5H1S - chains A and e of the 32 polymer chains in the assembly; structure by electron microscopy, 3.50 A resolution.

[Chain A]
Molecule: 23S rRNA
Organism: Spinacia oleracea
Sequence (2810 nucleotides; row label = number of the first residue in the row; note: 1 number in that range is skipped by the numbering (no residue carries it; nothing is unmodelled there)):
     1 UUCAAACGAGGAAAGGCUUACGGUGGAUACCUAGGCACCCAGAGACGAGG
    51 AAGGGCGUAUUAAUCGACGAAAUGCUUCGGGGAGUUGAAAAUAAGCAGAG
   101 AUCCGGAGAUUCCCGAAUAGGUCAACCUUUCGAACUUCUGCUGAAUCCAU
   151 GGGCAGGCAAGAGACAACCUGGCGAACUGAAACAUCUUAGUAGCCAGAGG
   201 AAAAGAAAGCAAAAGCGAUUCCCGUAGUAGCGGCGAGCGAAAUGGGAGCA
   251 GCCUAAACCGUGAAAACGGGGUUGUGGGAGAGCAAUACAAGCGUCGUGCU
   301 GCUAGGCGAAUCAGUGGAGUGCGGAACCCUAGAUGGUGAAAGUCCAGUAG
   351 CCGAAAGCAUCACUAGCUUAUGCUCUGACCCGAGUAGCAUGGGGCACGUG
   401 GAAUCCCGUGUGAAUCAGCAAGGACCACCUUGCAAGGCUAAAUACUCCUG
   451 GGUGACCGAUAGCGAAGUAGUACCGUGAGGGAAGGGUGAAAAGAACCCCC
   501 AUCGGGGAGUGAAAUAGAACAUGAAACCGUAAGCUCUCAAGCAGUGGGAG
   551 GGGGACCAGACCCUGACCGCGUGCCUGUUGAAGAAUGAGCCGGCGACUCA
   601 UAGGCAGUGGCUUGGUUAAGGGAACCCACCGGAGCCGUAGCGAAAGCGAG
   651 UCUUCAUAGGGCAAUUGUCACUGCUUAUGGACCCGAACCUGGGUGAUCUA
   701 UCCAUGACCAGGAUGAAGCUUGGGUGAAACUAAGUGGAGGUCCGAACCGA
   751 CUGAUGUUGAAGAAUCAGCGGAUGAGUUGUGGUUAGGGGUGAAAUGCCAC
   801 UCGAACCCAGAGCUAGCUGGUUCUCCCCGAAAUGCGUUGAGGCGCAGCAG
   851 UUGACUGGACAUCUAGGGGUAAAGCACUGUUUCGGUGCGGGCCGCGAGAG
   901 CGGUACCAAAUCGAGGCAAACUCUGAAUACUAGAUAUGACCUCCAAAUAA
   951 CAGGGGUCAAGGUCGGCCAGUGAGACGAUGGGGGAUAAGCUUCAUCGUCG
  1001 AGAGGGAAACAGCCCGGAUCACCAGCUAAGGCCCCUAAAUGACCGCUCAG
  1051 UGAUAAAGGAGGUAGGGGUGCAGAGACAGCCAGGAGGUUUGCCUAGAAGC
  1101 AGCCACCCUUGAAAGAGUGCGUAAUAGCUCACUGAUCGAGCGCUCUUGCG
  1151 CCGAAGAUGAACGGGGCUAAGCGGUCUGCCGAAGCUGUGGGAUGUAAAAA
  1201 AACAUCGGUAGGGGAGCGUUCCGUGUUAGGGAGAAACGCGUGCGUGAGCC
  1251 GCGUUGGACGAAGCGGAAGCGAGAAUGUCGGCUUGAGUAACGCAAACAUU
  1301 GGUGAGAAUCCAAUGCCCCGAAAACCUAAGGGUUCCUCCGCAAGGUUCGU
  1351 CCACGGAGGGUGAGUCAGGGCCUAAGAUCAGGCCGAAAGGCGUAGUCGAU
  1401 GGACAACAGGUGAAUAUUCCUGUACUACCCCUUGUUGGUCCCGAGGGACG
  1451 GAGGAGGCUAGGUUAGCCGAAAGAUGGUUAUCGGUUCAAGGACGCAAGGU
  1501 GACCCUGUUUUUCAGGGUAAGAAGGGGUAGAGAAAAUGCCUCGAGCCAAU
  1551 GUUCGAGUACCAGGCGCUACGGCGCUGAAGUAACCGAUGCCAUACUCCCA
  1601 GGAAAAGCUCGAACGACCUUCAACAAAAGGGUACCUGUACCCGAAACCGA
  1651 CACAGGUAGGUAGGUAGAGAAUACCUAGGGGCGCGAGACAACUCUCUCUA
  1701 AGGAACUCGGCAAAAUAGCCCCGUAACUUCGGGAGAAGGGGUGCCCCCUC
  1751 ACAAAGGGGGUCGAAGUGACCAGGCCCGGGCGACUGUUUACCAAAAACAC
  1801 AGGUCUCCGCAAAGUCGUAAGACCAUGUAUGGGGGCUGACGCCUGCCCAG
  1851 UGCCGGAAGGUCAAGGAAGUUGGUGACCUGAUGACAGGGGAGCCGGCGAC
  1901 CGAAGCCCCGGUGAACGGCGGCCGUAACUAUAACGGUCCUAAGGUAGCGA
  1951 AAUUCCUUGUCGGGUAAGUUCCGACCCGCACGAAAGGCGUAACGAUCUGG
  2001 GCACUGUCUCGGAGAGAGGCUCGGUGAAAUAGACAUGUCUGUGAAGAUGC
  2051 GGACUACCUGCACCUGGACAGAAAGACCCUAUGAAGCUUUACUGUUCCCU
  2101 GGGAUUGGCUUUGGGCUU
 2119A U
  2120 UCCUGCGCAGCUUAGGUGGAAGGCGAAGAAGGCCCCCUUCCGGGGGGGCC
  2170 CGAGCCAUCAGUGAGAUACCACUCUGGAAGAGCUAGAAUUCUAACCUUGU
  2220 GUCAGGACCUACGGGCCAAGGGACAUUCUCAGGUAGACAGUUUCUAUGGG
  2270 GCGUAGGCCUCCCAAAAGGUAACGGAGGCGUGCAAAGGUUUCCUCGGGCC
  2320 GGACGGAGAUUGGCCCUCGAGUGCAAAGGCAGAAGGGAGCUUGACUGCAA
  2370 GACCCACCCGUCGAGCAGGGACGAAAGUCGGCCUUAGUGAUCCGACGGUG
  2420 CCGAGUGGAAGGGCCGUCGCUCAACGGAUAAAAGUUACUCUAGGGAUAAC
  2470 AGGCUGAUCUUCCCCAAGAGUUCACAUCGACGGGAAGGUUUGGCACCUCG
  2520 AUGUCGGCUCUUCGCCACCUGGGGCUGUAGUAUGUUCCAAGGGUUGGGCU
  2570 GUUCGCCCAUUAAAGCGGUACGUGAGCUGGGUUCAGAACGUCGUGAGACA
  2620 GUUCGGUCCAUAUCCGGUGUGGGCGUUAGAGCAUUGAGAGGACCUUUCCC
  2670 UAGUACGAGAGGACCGGGAAGGACGCACCUCUGGUGUACCAGUUAUCGUG
  2720 CCCACGGUAAACGCUGGGUAGCCAAGUGCGGAGCGGAUAACUGCUGAAAG
  2770 CAUCUAAGUAGUAAGCCCACCCCAAGAUGAGUGCUCUCCUA
Unresolved in the structure: 556-559, 1508-1514
Glycans and other covalent adducts: covalent link A48-A162; covalent link G143-G151, C259-G269, U856-G962; covalent link G1527-C1539, G2151-C2169

[Chain e]
Molecule: 50S ribosomal protein L35, chloroplastic
Organism: Spinacia oleracea
UniProt: P23326 (RK35_SPIOL); residues 87-159 here = UniProt positions 87-159
Sequence (73 residues; each row starts with the number of its first residue):
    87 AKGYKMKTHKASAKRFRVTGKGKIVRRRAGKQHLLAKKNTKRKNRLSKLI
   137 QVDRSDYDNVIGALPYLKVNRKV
Unresolved in the structure: 87-88, 158-159

[Interface between chain A and chain e]
Residue-residue contacts - 80 pairs, chain A then chain e:
  G227(A) - Lys91(e)  salt bridge to the phosphate
  G227(A) - Met92(e)  hydrogen bond to the sugar
  G227(A) - Lys93(e)  sugar contact
  G227(A) - Thr94(e)  hydrogen bond to the sugar
  G227(A) - Tyr152(e)  sugar contact
  U228(A) - Lys96(e)  salt bridge to the phosphate
  A229(A) - Lys96(e)  salt bridge to the phosphate
  G230(A) - Lys96(e)  base contact
  G232(A) - Lys100(e)  base contact
  G235(A) - Ala97(e)  sugar contact
  G235(A) - Arg101(e)  salt bridge to the phosphate
  A236(A) - His95(e)  salt bridge to the phosphate
  A236(A) - Ala97(e)  phosphate contact
  G237(A) - His95(e)  salt bridge to the phosphate
  G237(A) - Lys96(e)  base contact
  C238(A) - Lys93(e)  salt bridge to the phosphate
  C238(A) - Lys96(e)  base contact
  G239(A) - Lys93(e)  salt bridge to the phosphate
  G239(A) - Lys96(e)  base contact
  U601(A) - Gly89(e)  hydrogen bond to the sugar
  U601(A) - Tyr90(e)  hydrogen bond to the sugar
  A602(A) - Tyr90(e)  sugar contact
  A602(A) - Met92(e)  base contact
  A602(A) - Tyr152(e)  hydrogen bond to the sugar
  G603(A) - Met92(e)  sugar contact
  G603(A) - Pro151(e)  hydrogen bond to the sugar
  G603(A) - Tyr152(e)  sugar contact
  G637(A) - Lys154(e)  phosphate contact
  C641(A) - Thr105(e)  phosphate contact
  C641(A) - Gly106(e)  phosphate contact
  G642(A) - Arg103(e)  salt bridge to the phosphate
  C662(A) - Thr105(e)  sugar contact
  C662(A) - Gln137(e)  hydrogen bond to the phosphate
  A663(A) - Thr105(e)  phosphate contact
  A663(A) - Lys107(e)  phosphate contact
  U666(A) - Lys107(e)  salt bridge to the phosphate
  A677(A) - Tyr90(e)  hydrogen bond to the sugar
  A677(A) - Met92(e)  sugar contact
  U678(A) - Tyr90(e)  hydrogen bond to the sugar
  G844(A) - Asn145(e)  phosphate contact
  C845(A) - Ser141(e)  phosphate contact
  C845(A) - Asn145(e)  sugar contact
  U2365(A) - Thr126(e)  phosphate contact
  C2367(A) - Asn130(e)  sugar contact
  A2368(A) - Asn130(e)  phosphate contact
  A2368(A) - Lys134(e)  salt bridge to the phosphate
  C2376(A) - Asp139(e)  sugar contact
  C2376(A) - Asp142(e)  sugar contact
  C2377(A) - Arg112(e)  salt bridge to the phosphate
  C2378(A) - Arg112(e)  salt bridge to the phosphate
  C2378(A) - Arg114(e)  salt bridge to the phosphate
  C2378(A) - Ala115(e)  hydrogen bond to the phosphate
  G2379(A) - Arg114(e)  salt bridge to the phosphate
  G2379(A) - Arg128(e)  salt bridge to the phosphate
  G2379(A) - Arg131(e)  salt bridge to the phosphate
  G2379(A) - Leu132(e)  phosphate contact
  U2380(A) - Arg128(e)  salt bridge to the phosphate
  U2380(A) - Arg131(e)  salt bridge to the phosphate
  C2381(A) - Lys127(e)  salt bridge to the phosphate
  G2382(A) - Lys127(e)  salt bridge to the phosphate
  G2400(A) - Asn125(e)  hydrogen bond to the phosphate
  U2407(A) - Lys123(e)  phosphate contact
  G2408(A) - Lys123(e)  salt bridge to the phosphate
  G2408(A) - Lys124(e)  salt bridge to the phosphate
  A2409(A) - Ala115(e)  sugar contact
  A2409(A) - Gly116(e)  hydrogen bond to the phosphate
  A2409(A) - His119(e)  salt bridge to the phosphate
  U2410(A) - Arg101(e)  sugar contact
  U2410(A) - Ala115(e)  phosphate contact
  U2410(A) - Gly116(e)  hydrogen bond to the phosphate
  U2410(A) - Lys117(e)  phosphate contact
  U2436(A) - Gln118(e)  hydrogen bond to the base
  U2436(A) - Leu121(e)  phosphate contact
  U2436(A) - Lys129(e)  salt bridge to the phosphate
  C2437(A) - Gln118(e)  hydrogen bond to the base
  C2437(A) - Leu120(e)  hydrogen bond to the phosphate
  C2437(A) - Leu121(e)  hydrogen bond to the phosphate
  C2437(A) - Ala122(e)  hydrogen bond to the phosphate
  G2438(A) - His119(e)  base contact
  G2438(A) - Leu120(e)  phosphate contact
Interface residues without a listed pair, chain A (55 interface residues in all): U225, C231, G640, G661, A664, U665, U676, A846, G965, G966, C967, A2414, C2434, G2435
Interface residues without a listed pair, chain e (50 interface residues in all): Lys109, Arg113, Leu135, Arg140, Asp144, Arg157

[Overview]
Chain A and chain e form an interface of 55 and 50 residues respectively; the contacts include 18 hydrogen
bonds and 25 salt bridges. Polar pairs include U2436(A)-Gln118(e), C2437(A)-Gln118(e) and G227(A)-Met92(e).
Here chain A is 23S rRNA and chain e is 50S ribosomal protein L35, chloroplastic, both from Spinacia oleracea.
Entry 5H1S (Structure of the large subunit of the chloro-ribosome) was determined by electron microscopy.
